6RFP - chain A; structure by X-ray diffraction, 1.74 A resolution.

== Chain A ==
Protein: Mitogen-activated protein kinase 1
Organism: Rattus norvegicus
Notes: EC 2.7.11.24
UniProtKB: P63086 (MK01_RAT); the construct has insertions or renumbered stretches relative to UniProt, so the offset changes along the chain: 2-8 = UniProt 1-7; 15-358 = UniProt 15-358
Chain sequence (378 residues; numbered -18 to 358 plus 7 insertion-coded residues; 6 numbers in that range are skipped by the numbering (no residue carries them; nothing is unmodelled there); the number before each row is that of its first residue; a row labelled like 8A-8G holds insertion residues (8A, then the next letters in order); numbers below 1 keep their minus sign (Met-18 is residue -18)):
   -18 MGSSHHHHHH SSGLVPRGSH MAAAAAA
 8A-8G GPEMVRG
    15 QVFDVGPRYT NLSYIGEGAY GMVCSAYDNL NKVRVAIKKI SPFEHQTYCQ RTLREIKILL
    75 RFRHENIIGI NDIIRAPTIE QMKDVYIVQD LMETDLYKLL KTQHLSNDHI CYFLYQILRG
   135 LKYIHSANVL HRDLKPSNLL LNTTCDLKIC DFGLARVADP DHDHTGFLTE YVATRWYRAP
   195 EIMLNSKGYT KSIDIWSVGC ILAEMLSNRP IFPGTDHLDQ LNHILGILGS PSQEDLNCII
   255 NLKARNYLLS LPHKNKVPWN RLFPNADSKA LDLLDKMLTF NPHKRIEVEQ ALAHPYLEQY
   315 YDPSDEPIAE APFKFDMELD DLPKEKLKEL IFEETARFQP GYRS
Unresolved in the structure: -18 to 3, 8A-8G, 20, 32-34, 58, 334-335, 354-358
Differences from the reference sequence: initiating methionine (-18); expression tag (-17 to 1); engineered mutation Thr229 (Lys in P63086), Asp230 (His in P63086), His231 (Tyr in P63086)
Swiss-Prot annotation at these positions:
  - motif: Thr183 to Tyr185 (TXY)
  - active site: Asp147 (Proton acceptor)
  - binding site (ATP): Ile29 to Val37, Lys52
  - modified residue: Ala3 (N-acetylalanine), Ser27 (Phosphoserine), Thr183 (Phosphothreonine), Tyr185 (Phosphotyrosine), Thr188 (Phosphothreonine), Ser244 (Phosphoserine), Ser246 (Phosphoserine), Ser282 (Phosphoserine)

== Overview ==
Curated annotation (UniProt) lists active-site residue Asp147 and 10 ATP-binding residues.
Chain A is Mitogen-activated protein kinase 1 (Rattus norvegicus); the structure, ERK2 MAP kinase with
mutations at Helix-G, was determined by X-ray diffraction (same publication as 6RFO and 6QYX).
